3QUZ - chains A and B of the 4 polymer chains in the assembly; structure by X-ray diffraction, 2.30 A resolution.

Chain A:
Name: Antigen-presenting glycoprotein CD1d1
Source organism: Mus musculus
UniProt: P11609 (CD1D1_MOUSE); residues 1-279 here correspond to UniProt positions 19-297 (UniProt number = residue number + 18)
Sequence (285 residues; each row starts with the number of its first residue):
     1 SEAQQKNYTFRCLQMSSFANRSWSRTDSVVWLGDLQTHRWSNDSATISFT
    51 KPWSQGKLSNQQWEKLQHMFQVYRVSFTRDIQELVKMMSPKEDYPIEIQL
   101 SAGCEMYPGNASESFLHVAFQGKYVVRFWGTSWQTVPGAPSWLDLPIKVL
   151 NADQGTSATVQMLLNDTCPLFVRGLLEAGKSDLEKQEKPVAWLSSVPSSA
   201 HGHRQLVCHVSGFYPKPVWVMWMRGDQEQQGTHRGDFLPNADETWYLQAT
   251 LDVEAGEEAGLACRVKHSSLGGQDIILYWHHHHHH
Disordered / not traced: 1-6, 198-204, 280-285
Sequence notes: expression tag (280-285)
Disulfides: Cys104-Cys168, Cys208-Cys263
Covalent attachments: N-acetylglucosamine (NAG) linked to Asn20, Asn42; glycan linked to Asn165
Ligand contacts: QUV (N-[(2S,3S,4R)-1-({6-deoxy-6-[(naphthalen-1-ylcarbamoyl)amino]-alpha-D-galactopyranosyl}oxy)-3,4-dihydroxyoctadecan-2-yl]hexacosanamide): Phe10, Cys12, Gln14, Ser28, Val30, His38, Trp40, Ile47, Trp63, Leu66, Met69, Phe70, Tyr73, Ser76, Phe77, Asp80, Ile81, Leu84, Val85, Leu100, Ala102, Leu116, Val118, Phe120, Trp133, Trp142, Leu143, Pro146, Leu150, Asp153, Gly155, Thr156, Thr159, Val160, Met162, Leu163, Leu164, Cys168, Phe171
Curated features (UniProtKB/Swiss-Prot):
  - binding site (a D-galactosylceramide): Asp80, Asp153 to Thr156
  - glycosylation (N-linked (GlcNAc...) asparagine): Asn7, Asn20, Asn42, Asn110, Asn165

Chain B:
Name: Beta-2 microglobulin
Source organism: Mus musculus
UniProt: Q91XJ8 (Q91XJ8_MOUSE); residues 1-99 here correspond to UniProt positions 21-119 (UniProt number = residue number + 20)
Sequence (99 residues; numbered 1 to 99; the number before each row is that of its first residue):
     1 IQKTPQIQVYSRHPPENGKPNILNCYVTQFHPPHIEIQMLKNGKKIPKVE
    51 MSDMSFSKDWSFYILAHTEFTPTETDTYACRVKHASMAEPKTVYWDRDM
Disordered / not traced: 1, 98-99
Disulfides: Cys25-Cys80

Chain A / chain B interface:
Pairs across the interface (50):
  Leu13(A) with Ser55(B); Phe56(B)
  Gln14(A) with Phe56(B)
  Met15(A) with Met54(B); Phe56(B), hydrophobic; Phe62(B), hydrophobic
  Val29(A) with Asp53(B); Met54(B); Ser55(B)
  Trp31(A) with Ser55(B), hydrogen bond; Tyr63(B)
  Gln36(A) with Asp53(B), hydrogen bond
  Arg39(A) with Asp53(B), salt bridge
  Glu97(A) with His31(B); Pro33(B); Phe62(B)
  Gln99(A) with His31(B), hydrogen bond; Phe56(B); Trp60(B), hydrogen bond (side chain-backbone); Phe62(B)
  Leu100(A) with Phe56(B)
  Ser101(A) with Trp60(B)
  His117(A) with Trp60(B)
  Ala119(A) with Trp60(B), hydrophobic
  Gly122(A) with His31(B); Trp60(B)
  Tyr124(A) with Trp60(B)
  Val190(A) with Pro14(B), hydrophobic
  Trp192(A) with Ser11(B); His13(B); Pro14(B), hydrophobic; Pro15(B)
  Ser194(A) with Arg97(B)
  Ser211(A) with Arg12(B), hydrogen bond (side chain-backbone)
  Gly212(A) with Arg12(B)
  Leu238(A) with Gln8(B); Tyr10(B)
  Pro239(A) with Tyr10(B), hydrogen bond (backbone-side chain); Tyr26(B), hydrophobic; Leu65(B)
  Asn240(A) with Tyr10(B); Arg12(B); Asn24(B), hydrogen bond; Leu65(B)
  Ala241(A) with Leu65(B); His67(B)
  Asp242(A) with Arg12(B), salt bridge
  Thr244(A) with Arg12(B)
  Tyr246(A) with Tyr10(B), hydrophobic; Ser11(B)
Other interface residues (no listed pair), chain A (34 interface residues in all): Arg11, Ser17, Val118, Gln121, Ser195, Val196, His209
Other interface residues (no listed pair), chain B (23 interface residues in all): Lys58, Asp96

Summary:
34 residues of chain A face 23 of chain B across their interface; the contacts include 7 hydrogen bonds and 2
salt bridges. Among the polar pairs are Arg39(A)-Asp53(B), Asp242(A)-Arg12(B) and Trp31(A)-Ser55(B). Bound to
chain A: compound QUV.
Here chain A is Antigen-presenting glycoprotein CD1d1 and chain B is Beta-2 microglobulin, both from Mus
musculus. Entry 3QUZ (Structure of the mouse CD1d-NU-alpha-GalCer-iNKT TCR complex) was determined by X-ray
diffraction together with 3QUX and 3QUY from the same study.
